8UAX - chain A; structure by X-ray diffraction, 1.90 A resolution.

# Chain A
Molecule: Ribonuclease pancreatic
From: Bos taurus
Notes: EC 4.6.1.18
Reference sequence: P61823 (RNAS1_BOVIN); residues 1-124 here correspond to UniProt positions 27-150 (UniProt number = residue number + 26)
Amino-acid sequence (124 residues; numbered 1 to 124; the number before each row is that of its first residue):
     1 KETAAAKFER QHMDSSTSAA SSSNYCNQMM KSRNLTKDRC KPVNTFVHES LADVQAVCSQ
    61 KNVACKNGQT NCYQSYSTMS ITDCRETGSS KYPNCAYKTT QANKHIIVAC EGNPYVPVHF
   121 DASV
Cystine bridges: Cys26-Cys84, Cys40-Cys95, Cys58-Cys110, Cys65-Cys72
Swiss-Prot annotation at these positions:
  - active site: His12 (Proton acceptor), His119 (Proton donor)
  - binding site (substrate): Lys7, Arg10, Lys41 to Thr45, Lys66, Arg85
  - glycosylation: Lys1 (N-linked (Glc) (glycation) lysine), Lys7 (N-linked (Glc) (glycation) lysine), Asn34 (N-linked (GlcNAc...) asparagine), Lys37 (N-linked (Glc) (glycation) lysine), Lys41 (N-linked (Glc) (glycation) lysine)
What the authors report for this chain:
  - binding site for Alanyl-5'-O-adenosine phosphoramidate: His119

# In short
UniProt lists active-site residues His12 and His119 and 9 substrate-binding residues. From the paper: a
binding site for Alanyl-5'-O-adenosine phosphoramidate at His119.
Chain A is Ribonuclease pancreatic (Bos taurus); the structure, Structure of Alanyl-5'-O-adenosine
phosphoramidate/RNase A, was determined by X-ray diffraction (same publication as 8UAY, 8UAZ, 8UB0, 8UB1 and
8UB2).
